PDB entry 1PND | X-ray diffraction, 1.60 A resolution | chain A

== Chain A ==
Name: Plastocyanin
Organism: Populus nigra
UniProtKB: P00299 (PLAS1_POPNI); residues 1-99 here correspond to UniProt positions 70-168 (UniProt number = residue number + 69)
Amino-acid sequence (99 residues; numbered 1 to 99; the number before each row is that of its first residue):
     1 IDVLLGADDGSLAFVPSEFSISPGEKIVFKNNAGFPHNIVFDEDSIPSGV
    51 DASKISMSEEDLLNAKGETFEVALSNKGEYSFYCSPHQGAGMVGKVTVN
Metal / ion sites: Cu ion: H37, C84, H87
Swiss-Prot annotation at these positions:
  - binding site (Cu cation): H37, C84, H87, M92

== In short ==
H37, C84 and H87 coordinate a Cu ion ion. Curated annotation (UniProt) lists 4 Cu cation-binding residues.
Chain A is Plastocyanin (Populus nigra); the structure, Accuracy and precision in protein crystal structure
analysis: two independent refinements of the structure of poplar ..., was determined by X-ray diffraction,
deposited together with 1PNC.
